6HZ6 - chains E and M of the 14 polymer chains in the assembly; structure by electron microscopy, 4.30 A resolution (low resolution: residue-level contacts below are approximate; hydrogen-bond / salt-bridge calls are withheld).

[Chain E]
Molecule: 5-methylcytosine-specific restriction enzyme B
Source organism: Escherichia coli (strain K12)
Notes: EC 3.1.21.-
Reference sequence: P15005 (MCRB_ECOLI), isoform P15005-2; residues 162-459 here correspond to UniProt positions 1-298 (UniProt number = residue number - 161)
Chain sequence (307 residues; numbered 162 to 468; the number before each row is that of its first residue):
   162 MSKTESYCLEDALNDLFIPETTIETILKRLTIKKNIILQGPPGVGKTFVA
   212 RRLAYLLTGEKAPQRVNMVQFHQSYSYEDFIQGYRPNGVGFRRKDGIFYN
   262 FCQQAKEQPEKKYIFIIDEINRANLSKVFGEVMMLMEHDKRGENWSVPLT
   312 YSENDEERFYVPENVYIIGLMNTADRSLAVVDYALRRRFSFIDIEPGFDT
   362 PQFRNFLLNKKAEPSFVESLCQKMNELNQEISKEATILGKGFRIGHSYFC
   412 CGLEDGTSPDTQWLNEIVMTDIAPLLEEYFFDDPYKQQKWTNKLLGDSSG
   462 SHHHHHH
Not modelled in the structure: 162-172, 458-468
Sequence notes: expression tag (460-468)
Residues lining bound ligands:
  - GDP (guanosine-5'-diphosphate), molecule 1: Asp176, Leu177, Phe178, Pro203, Gly204, Val205, Gly206, Lys207, Thr208, Phe209, Phe367, His407, Ser408, Cys411, Cys412
  - GDP, molecule 2: Glu298, Asp300, Lys301
From the paper describing this entry:
  - mutagenesis - R348A: decreased catalytic activity
  - mutagenesis - R283A: abolished catalytic activity on GTP (citing earlier work)

[Chain M]
Molecule: Protein McrC
Source organism: Escherichia coli (strain K12)
Reference sequence: P15006 (MCRC_ECOLI); numbering as in UniProt (aligned over 1-348)
Chain sequence (348 residues; each row starts with the number of its first residue):
     1 MEQPVIPVRNIYYMLTYAWGYLQEIKQANLEAIPGNNLLDILGYVLNKGV
    51 LQLSRRGLELDYNPNTEIIPGIKGRIEFAKTIRGFHLNHGKTVSTFDMLN
   101 EDTLANRIIKSTLAILIKHEKLNSTIRDEARSLYRKLPGISTLHLTPQHF
   151 SYLNGGKNTRYYKFVISVCKFIVNNSIPGQNKGHYRFYDFERNEKEMSLL
   201 YQKFLYEFCRRELTSANTTRSYLKWDASSISDQSLNLLPRMETDITIRSS
   251 EKILIVDAKYYKSIFSRRMGTEKFHSQNLYQLMNYLWSLKPENGENIGGL
   301 LIYPHVDTAVKHRYKINGFDIGLCTVNLGQEWPCIHQELLDIFDEYLK
Not modelled in the structure: 1-2, 22-27, 268-271
From the paper describing this entry:
  - catalytic residues: Asp244, Asp257, Lys259 (proposed by the authors, not directly observed)

[Chain E / chain M interface]
Pairs across the interface - 10 pairs, chain E then chain M:
  Glu239(E) - Pro70(M)
  Glu239(E) - Lys91(M)
  Tyr245(E) - His89(M)
  Pro247(E) - Asn88(M)
  Phe252(E) - Leu87(M)
  Phe252(E) - Asn88(M)
  Tyr312(E) - Pro70(M)
  Thr397(E) - His184(M)
  Ile398(E) - Gly183(M)
  Asp443(E) - Lys182(M)
Also at the interface, not in a pair above, chain E (10 interface residues in all): Arg246, Glu395
Also at the interface, not in a pair above, chain M (10 interface residues in all): Gly90, Asn181

[In short]
The chain E/chain M interface involves 10 residues from each chain. Chain E binds GDP. The paper reports
catalytic residues Asp244(M), Asp257(M) and Lys259(M); R348A of chain E reduces catalytic activity.
Chain E is 5-methylcytosine-specific restriction enzyme B and chain M is Protein McrC, both from Escherichia
coli (strain K12); the structure, Structure of McrBC without DNA binding domains (Class 2), was determined by
electron microscopy, deposited together with 6HZ4, 6HZ5, 6HZ7, 6HZ8 and 6HZ9.
